Entry 9AYZ (X-ray diffraction, 2.24 A resolution); this record covers chains A and C of the 4 polymer chains in the assembly.

Chain A (and C):
Protein: Hemoglobin subunit alpha
Source organism: Homo sapiens
Notes: chain C of this document is another copy of the same molecule, construct and numbering; everything in this record applies to it too
UniProt: P69905 (HBA_HUMAN); residues 1-141 here correspond to UniProt positions 2-142 (UniProt number = residue number + 1)
Amino-acid sequence (141 residues; each row starts with the number of its first residue):
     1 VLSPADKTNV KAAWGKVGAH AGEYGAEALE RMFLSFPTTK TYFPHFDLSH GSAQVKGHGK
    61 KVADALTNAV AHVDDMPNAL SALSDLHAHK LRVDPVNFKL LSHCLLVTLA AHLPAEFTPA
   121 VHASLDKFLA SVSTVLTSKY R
Swiss-Prot annotation at these positions:
  - binding site (O2): H58
  - binding site (heme b): H87
  - site: T8, N9 (Microbial infection: Cleavage), K11 (Not glycated), A13, W14 (Microbial infection: Cleavage), Y24, G25 (Microbial infection: Cleavage), L29, E30 (Microbial infection: Cleavage), H45, F46 (Microbial infection: Cleavage), D47, L48 (Microbial infection: Cleavage), S52, A53 (Microbial infection: Cleavage), V55, K56 (Microbial infection: Cleavage), K56 (Not glycated), G59, K60 (Microbial infection: Cleavage), K60 (Not glycated), K90 (Not glycated), L91, R92 (Microbial infection: Cleavage), K99 (Not glycated), L106, V107 (Microbial infection: Cleavage), T108, L109 (Microbial infection: Cleavage), V121, H122 (Microbial infection: Cleavage), S133, T134 (Microbial infection: Cleavage)
  - modified residue: S3 (Phosphoserine), K7 (N6-succinyllysine), T8 (Phosphothreonine), K11 (N6-succinyllysine), K16 (N6-acetyllysine), Y24 (Phosphotyrosine), S35 (Phosphoserine), K40 (N6-succinyllysine), S49 (Phosphoserine), S102 (Phosphoserine), T108 (Phosphothreonine), S124 (Phosphoserine), S131 (Phosphoserine), T134 (Phosphothreonine), T137 (Phosphothreonine), S138 (Phosphoserine)
  - glycosylation (N-linked (Glc) (glycation) lysine): K7, K16, K40, K61
Metal / ion sites: heme Fe near H87 (its only coordinating residue here)
Residues lining bound ligands: heme (HEM): M32, T39, Y42, F43, F46, H58, K61, V62, A65, L66, L83, L86, H87, L91, V93, N97, F98, L101, L105, V132, L136

Interface between chain A and chain C:
Contacting residue pairs (8; chain A residue first):
  V1(A) - R141(C)
  D126(A) - R141(C)  salt bridge
  K127(A) - R141(C)  hydrogen bond (side chain-backbone)
  A130(A) - R141(C)
  S138(A) - V1(C)
  R141(A) - V1(C)
  R141(A) - D126(C)  salt bridge
  R141(A) - K127(C)  hydrogen bond (backbone-side chain)
Interface residues without a listed pair, chain C (7 interface residues in all): A123, A130, S138

In short:
The interface between chain A and chain C involves 6 residues on one side and 7 on the other; the contacts
include 2 hydrogen bonds and 2 salt bridges. Polar pairs include D126(A)-R141(C) and K127(A)-R141(C). Chain A
binds heme.
Chain A and chain C are both Hemoglobin subunit alpha (Homo sapiens); the structure, T-state HbG Makassar
hemoglobin, was determined by X-ray diffraction together with 9AV9 from the same study.
